PDB entry 5MLC | electron microscopy, 3.60 A resolution | chains A and U of the 32 polymer chains in the assembly

# Chain A
Molecule: 23S ribosomal RNA, chloroplastic
Source organism: Spinacia oleracea
Sequence (2811 nucleotides; numbered 1 to 2811; the number before each row is that of its first residue):
     1 UUCAAACGAG GAAAGGCUUA CGGUGGAUAC CUAGGCACCC AGAGACGAGG AAGGGCGUAU
    61 UAAUCGACGA AAUGCUUCGG GGAGUUGAAA AUAAGCAGAG AUCCGGAGAU UCCCGAAUAG
   121 GUCAACCUUU CGAACUUCUG CUGAAUCCAU GGGCAGGCAA GAGACAACCU GGCGAACUGA
   181 AACAUCUUAG UAGCCAGAGG AAAAGAAAGC AAAAGCGAUU CCCGUAGUAG CGGCGAGCGA
   241 AAUGGGAGCA GCCUAAACCG UGAAAACGGG GUUGUGGGAG AGCAAUACAA GCGUCGUGCU
   301 GCUAGGCGAA UCAGUGGAGU GCGGAACCCU AGAUGGUGAA AGUCCAGUAG CCGAAAGCAU
   361 CACUAGCUUA UGCUCUGACC CGAGUAGCAU GGGGCACGUG GAAUCCCGUG UGAAUCAGCA
   421 AGGACCACCU UGCAAGGCUA AAUACUCCUG GGUGACCGAU AGCGAAGUAG UACCGUGAGG
   481 GAAGGGUGAA AAGAACCCCC AUCGGGGAGU GAAAUAGAAC AUGAAACCGU AAGCUCUCAA
   541 GCAGUGGGAG GGGGACCAGA CCCUGACCGC GUGCCUGUUG AAGAAUGAGC CGGCGACUCA
   601 UAGGCAGUGG CUUGGUUAAG GGAACCCACC GGAGCCGUAG CGAAAGCGAG UCUUCAUAGG
   661 GCAAUUGUCA CUGCUUAUGG ACCCGAACCU GGGUGAUCUA UCCAUGACCA GGAUGAAGCU
   721 UGGGUGAAAC UAAGUGGAGG UCCGAACCGA CUGAUGUUGA AGAAUCAGCG GAUGAGUUGU
   781 GGUUAGGGGU GAAAUGCCAC UCGAACCCAG AGCUAGCUGG UUCUCCCCGA AAUGCGUUGA
   841 GGCGCAGCAG UUGACUGGAC AUCUAGGGGU AAAGCACUGU UUCGGUGCGG GCCGCGAGAG
   901 CGGUACCAAA UCGAGGCAAA CUCUGAAUAC UAGAUAUGAC CUCCAAAUAA CAGGGGUCAA
   961 GGUCGGCCAG UGAGACGAUG GGGGAUAAGC UUCAUCGUCG AGAGGGAAAC AGCCCGGAUC
  1021 ACCAGCUAAG GCCCCUAAAU GACCGCUCAG UGAUAAAGGA GGUAGGGGUG CAGAGACAGC
  1081 CAGGAGGUUU GCCUAGAAGC AGCCACCCUU GAAAGAGUGC GUAAUAGCUC ACUGAUCGAG
  1141 CGCUCUUGCG CCGAAGAUGA ACGGGGCUAA GCGGUCUGCC GAAGCUGUGG GAUGUAAAAA
  1201 AACAUCGGUA GGGGAGCGUU CCGUGUUAGG GAGAAACGCG UGCGUGAGCC GCGUUGGACG
  1261 AAGCGGAAGC GAGAAUGUCG GCUUGAGUAA CGCAAACAUU GGUGAGAAUC CAAUGCCCCG
  1321 AAAACCUAAG GGUUCCUCCG CAAGGUUCGU CCACGGAGGG UGAGUCAGGG CCUAAGAUCA
  1381 GGCCGAAAGG CGUAGUCGAU GGACAACAGG UGAAUAUUCC UGUACUACCC CUUGUUGGUC
  1441 CCGAGGGACG GAGGAGGCUA GGUUAGCCGA AAGAUGGUUA UCGGUUCAAG GACGCAAGGU
  1501 GACCCUGUUU UUCAGGGUAA GAAGGGGUAG AGAAAAUGCC UCGAGCCAAU GUUCGAGUAC
  1561 CAGGCGCUAC GGCGCUGAAG UAACCGAUGC CAUACUCCCA GGAAAAGCUC GAACGACCUU
  1621 CAACAAAAGG GUACCUGUAC CCGAAACCGA CACAGGUAGG UAGGUAGAGA AUACCUAGGG
  1681 GCGCGAGACA ACUCUCUCUA AGGAACUCGG CAAAAUAGCC CCGUAACUUC GGGAGAAGGG
  1741 GUGCCCCCUC ACAAAGGGGG UCGAAGUGAC CAGGCCCGGG CGACUGUUUA CCAAAAACAC
  1801 AGGUCUCCGC AAAGUCGUAA GACCAUGUAU GGGGGCUGAC GCCUGCCCAG UGCCGGAAGG
  1861 UCAAGGAAGU UGGUGACCUG AUGACAGGGG AGCCGGCGAC CGAAGCCCCG GUGAACGGCG
  1921 GCCGUAACUA UAACGGUCCU AAGGUAGCGA AAUUCCUUGU CGGGUAAGUU CCGACCCGCA
  1981 CGAAAGGCGU AACGAUCUGG GCACUGUCUC GGAGAGAGGC UCGGUGAAAU AGACAUGUCU
  2041 GUGAAGAUGC GGACUACCUG CACCUGGACA GAAAGACCCU AUGAAGCUUU ACUGUUCCCU
  2101 GGGAUUGGCU UUGGGCUUUU CCUGCGCAGC UUAGGUGGAA GGCGAAGAAG GCCCCCUUCC
  2161 GGGGGGGCCC GAGCCAUCAG UGAGAUACCA CUCUGGAAGA GCUAGAAUUC UAACCUUGUG
  2221 UCAGGACCUA CGGGCCAAGG GACAUUCUCA GGUAGACAGU UUCUAUGGGG CGUAGGCCUC
  2281 CCAAAAGGUA ACGGAGGCGU GCAAAGGUUU CCUCGGGCCG GACGGAGAUU GGCCCUCGAG
  2341 UGCAAAGGCA GAAGGGAGCU UGACUGCAAG ACCCACCCGU CGAGCAGGGA CGAAAGUCGG
  2401 CCUUAGUGAU CCGACGGUGC CGAGUGGAAG GGCCGUCGCU CAACGGAUAA AAGUUACUCU
  2461 AGGGAUAACA GGCUGAUCUU CCCCAAGAGU UCACAUCGAC GGGAAGGUUU GGCACCUCGA
  2521 UGUCGGCUCU UCGCCACCUG GGGCUGUAGU AUGUUCCAAG GGUUGGGCUG UUCGCCCAUU
  2581 AAAGCGGUAC GUGAGCUGGG UUCAGAACGU CGUGAGACAG UUCGGUCCAU AUCCGGUGUG
  2641 GGCGUUAGAG CAUUGAGAGG ACCUUUCCCU AGUACGAGAG GACCGGGAAG GACGCACCUC
  2701 UGGUGUACCA GUUAUCGUGC CCACGGUAAA CGCUGGGUAG CCAAGUGCGG AGCGGAUAAC
  2761 UGCUGAAAGC AUCUAAGUAG UAAGCCCACC CCAAGAUGAG UGCUCUCCUA U
Not modelled in the structure: 283-297, 363-372, 943-951, 1502-1521, 1926-1932

# Chain U
Protein: 50S ribosomal protein L22, chloroplastic
Source organism: Spinacia oleracea
Reference sequence: P09594 (RK22_SPIOL); residue numbers follow UniProt; this construct covers 1-199
Chain sequence (199 residues; row label = number of the first residue in the row):
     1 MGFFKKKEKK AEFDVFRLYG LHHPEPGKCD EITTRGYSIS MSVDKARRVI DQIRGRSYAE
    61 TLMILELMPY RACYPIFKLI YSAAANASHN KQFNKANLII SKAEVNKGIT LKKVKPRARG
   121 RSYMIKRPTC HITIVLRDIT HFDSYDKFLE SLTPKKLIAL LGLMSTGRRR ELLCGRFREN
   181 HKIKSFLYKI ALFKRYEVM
Not modelled in the structure: 1-24, 177-199

# Chain A / chain U interface
Contacting residue pairs (88):
  G22(A) / Asn-106(U)  hydrogen bond to the base
  G23(A) / Asn-106(U)  sugar contact
  G23(A) / Lys-107(U)  hydrogen bond to the sugar
  G23(A) / His-131(U)  phosphate contact
  U24(A) / Lys-107(U)  hydrogen bond to the sugar
  U24(A) / Gly-108(U)  sugar contact
  U24(A) / His-131(U)  salt bridge to the phosphate
  G25(A) / Ile-109(U)  phosphate contact
  C497(A) / His-89(U)  hydrogen bond to the sugar
  C498(A) / Ala-85(U)  sugar contact
  C498(A) / His-89(U)  hydrogen bond to the sugar
  C499(A) / Tyr-81(U)  phosphate contact
  C499(A) / Ser-82(U)  hydrogen bond to the base
  C499(A) / Ala-85(U)  sugar contact
  C500(A) / Tyr-81(U)  phosphate contact
  A501(A) / Lys-78(U)  base contact
  U502(A) / Lys-78(U)  hydrogen bond to the base
  G504(A) / Tyr-37(U)  sugar contact
  G504(A) / Ser-82(U)  base contact
  G505(A) / Thr-34(U)  sugar contact
  G505(A) / Arg-35(U)  sugar contact
  G505(A) / Tyr-37(U)  phosphate contact
  G506(A) / Ile-32(U)  sugar contact
  G506(A) / Thr-33(U)  sugar contact
  G506(A) / Arg-35(U)  salt bridge to the phosphate
  G506(A) / Asn-86(U)  hydrogen bond to the sugar
  G506(A) / His-89(U)  base contact
  G506(A) / Asn-90(U)  hydrogen bond to the sugar
  G507(A) / Asn-90(U)  hydrogen bond to the sugar
  A519(A) / Tyr-37(U)  base contact
  A519(A) / Ser-38(U)  hydrogen bond to the base
  A519(A) / Ile-109(U)  base contact
  C528(A) / Arg-47(U)  hydrogen bond to the sugar
  G529(A) / Arg-47(U)  sugar contact
  G529(A) / Val-105(U)  sugar contact
  U530(A) / Arg-54(U)  salt bridge to the phosphate
  U530(A) / Lys-102(U)  sugar contact
  A531(A) / Arg-54(U)  phosphate contact
  A531(A) / Lys-102(U)  hydrogen bond to the sugar
  U758(A) / Arg-117(U)  hydrogen bond to the sugar
  U758(A) / Ala-118(U)  phosphate contact
  U758(A) / Arg-121(U)  sugar contact
  U758(A) / Tyr-123(U)  sugar contact
  G759(A) / Arg-117(U)  salt bridge to the phosphate
  G759(A) / Ala-118(U)  hydrogen bond to the phosphate
  G759(A) / Arg-119(U)  base contact
  A761(A) / Ala-118(U)  phosphate contact
  G762(A) / Arg-119(U)  hydrogen bond to the phosphate
  G762(A) / Gly-120(U)  base contact
  C1282(A) / Lys-112(U)  salt bridge to the phosphate
  U1283(A) / Lys-107(U)  phosphate contact
  G1287(A) / Ser-42(U)  hydrogen bond to the base
  G1287(A) / Asp-44(U)  base contact
  G1287(A) / Lys-45(U)  base contact
  G1344(A) / Lys-113(U)  salt bridge to the phosphate
  G1344(A) / Arg-127(U)  phosphate contact
  G1345(A) / Lys-113(U)  salt bridge to the phosphate
  U1346(A) / Lys-115(U)  base contact
  U1347(A) / Arg-71(U)  phosphate contact
  C1348(A) / Arg-71(U)  salt bridge to the phosphate
  A1650(A) / Pro-116(U)  base contact
  A1650(A) / Arg-117(U)  hydrogen bond to the base
  A1650(A) / Gly-120(U)  hydrogen bond to the base
  A1650(A) / Arg-121(U)  hydrogen bond to the base
  A1650(A) / Ser-122(U)  hydrogen bond to the base
  C1651(A) / Pro-116(U)  sugar contact
  G2023(A) / Arg-48(U)  salt bridge to the phosphate
  G2023(A) / Pro-69(U)  sugar contact
  G2023(A) / Tyr-70(U)  phosphate contact
  G2024(A) / Arg-48(U)  salt bridge to the phosphate
  G2024(A) / Tyr-70(U)  phosphate contact
  G2024(A) / Arg-71(U)  hydrogen bond to the sugar
  U2025(A) / Lys-45(U)  salt bridge to the phosphate
  U2025(A) / Arg-71(U)  sugar contact
  U2025(A) / Arg-127(U)  phosphate contact
  G2026(A) / Lys-45(U)  hydrogen bond to the base
  G2026(A) / Ile-125(U)  phosphate contact
  G2026(A) / Lys-126(U)  phosphate contact
  G2026(A) / Arg-127(U)  salt bridge to the phosphate
  G2026(A) / Pro-128(U)  phosphate contact
  A2027(A) / Arg-117(U)  hydrogen bond to the base
  A2027(A) / Tyr-123(U)  sugar contact
  A2027(A) / Met-124(U)  phosphate contact
  A2027(A) / Ile-125(U)  phosphate contact
  A2027(A) / Lys-126(U)  hydrogen bond to the phosphate
  A2028(A) / Tyr-123(U)  sugar contact
  A2029(A) / Tyr-123(U)  phosphate contact
  U2630(A) / Arg-117(U)  base contact
Interface residues without a listed pair, chain A (45 interface residues in all): A518, G1292, A1305, A1343
Interface residues without a listed pair, chain U (53 interface residues in all): Gly-36, Ser-40, Met-41, Asp-51, Ala-72, Tyr-74, Ala-103, Leu-111

# Overview
45 residues of chain A and 53 residues of chain U are in contact; the contacts include 25 hydrogen bonds and
12 salt bridges. Polar pairs include G22(A)/Asn-106(U), C499(A)/Ser-82(U) and U502(A)/Lys-78(U).
Here chain A is 23S ribosomal RNA, chloroplastic and chain U is 50S ribosomal protein L22, chloroplastic, both
from Spinacia oleracea. Entry 5MLC (Cryo-EM structure of the spinach chloroplast ribosome reveals the location
of plastid-specific ribosomal proteins and extensions) was determined by electron microscopy.
